PDB entry 4BHH | X-ray diffraction, 3.40 A resolution | chains F and R of the 5 polymer chains in the assembly

Chain F:
Name: Nucleoprotein
Organism: La crosse virus
Reference sequence: P04873 (NCAP_BUNLC); residues 1-235 here = UniProt positions 1-235
Chain sequence (236 residues; row label = number of the first residue in the row; numbering starts at 0):
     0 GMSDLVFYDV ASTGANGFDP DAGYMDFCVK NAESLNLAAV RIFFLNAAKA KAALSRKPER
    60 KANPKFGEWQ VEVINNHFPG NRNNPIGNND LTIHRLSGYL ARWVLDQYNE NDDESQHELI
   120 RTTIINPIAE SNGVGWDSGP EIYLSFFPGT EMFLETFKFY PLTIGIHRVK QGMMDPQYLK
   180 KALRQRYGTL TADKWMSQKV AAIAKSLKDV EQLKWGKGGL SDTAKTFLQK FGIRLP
Not modelled in the structure: 0-1, 234-235
Construct notes: expression tag (0)
UniProt features mapped onto this chain:
  - binding site (RNA): Phe-17, Asp-18, Ala-47, Lys-50, Asn-75, His-76, Arg-81, Arg-94, Ile-124, Pro-126, Glu-129, Arg-167, Tyr-177, Lys-179, Lys-180, Arg-183, Gln-184, Arg-185
Reported in the primary citation:
  - binding site for Poly-uridine 45-mer (chain R): Thr-12, Phe-17, Asp-18, Ala-47, Lys-50, His-76, Thr-91, Arg-94, Ile-124, Pro-126, Ile-127, Arg-167, Tyr-177, Lys-180, Arg-183, Gln-184, Arg-185
  - conformationally variable residues: Tyr-177

Chain R:
Molecule: Poly-uridine 45-mer
Sequence (45 nucleotides; numbered 1 to 45; the number before each row is that of its first residue):
     1 UUUUUUUUUU UUUUUUUUUU UUUUUUUUUU UUUUUUUUUU UUUUU
Not modelled in the structure: 45

Interface between chain F and chain R:
Residue-residue contacts (53):
  Ala-10(F) with U34(R), base contact; U35(R), base contact
  Ser-11(F) with U34(R), base contact; U35(R), hydrogen bond to the base
  Thr-12(F) with U35(R), base contact
  Gly-13(F) with U35(R), base contact
  Ala-14(F) with U35(R), hydrogen bond to the base; U36(R), phosphate contact
  Asn-15(F) with U35(R), sugar contact; U37(R), hydrogen bond to the sugar
  Gly-16(F) with U36(R), base contact
  Phe-17(F) with U36(R), hydrogen bond to the base
  Asp-18(F) with U36(R), base contact
  Pro-19(F) with U36(R), base contact
  Phe-43(F) with U43(R), base contact
  Leu-44(F) with U44(R), base contact
  Ala-47(F) with U43(R), base contact
  Lys-50(F) with U42(R), base contact; U43(R), hydrogen bond to the base
  Asn-75(F) with U38(R), hydrogen bond to the sugar; U39(R), sugar contact
  His-76(F) with U39(R), salt bridge to the phosphate; U40(R), phosphate contact
  Arg-81(F) with U38(R), hydrogen bond to the sugar; U39(R), hydrogen bond to the sugar
  Ile-85(F) with U38(R), sugar contact
  Thr-91(F) with U38(R), phosphate contact; U39(R), phosphate contact
  His-93(F) with U39(R), phosphate contact
  Arg-94(F) with U37(R), hydrogen bond to the phosphate; U38(R), salt bridge to the phosphate
  Ile-124(F) with U44(R), base contact
  Pro-126(F) with U43(R), base contact; U44(R), sugar contact
  Ile-127(F) with U43(R), sugar contact
  Glu-129(F) with U44(R), sugar contact
  Ser-130(F) with U43(R), sugar contact; U44(R), sugar contact
  Pro-147(F) with U42(R), base contact
  Arg-167(F) with U42(R), hydrogen bond to the base
  Met-173(F) with U41(R), base contact
  Gln-176(F) with U33(R), phosphate contact
  Tyr-177(F) with U40(R), sugar contact; U41(R), hydrogen bond to the sugar
  Lys-179(F) with U34(R), salt bridge to the phosphate; U35(R), salt bridge to the phosphate
  Lys-180(F) with U40(R), base contact
  Arg-183(F) with U35(R), salt bridge to the phosphate; U36(R), sugar contact; U37(R), salt bridge to the phosphate
  Gln-184(F) with U36(R), hydrogen bond to the sugar; U37(R), hydrogen bond to the phosphate
  Arg-185(F) with U36(R), hydrogen bond to the base
Also at the interface, not in a pair above, chain F (37 interface residues in all): Val-9

Summary:
The interface between chain F and chain R involves 37 residues on one side and 12 on the other, with 14
hydrogen bonds and 6 salt bridges. Among the polar pairs are Ser-11(F)/U35(R), Ala-14(F)/U35(R) and
Phe-17(F)/U36(R). The paper reports a binding site for Poly-uridine 45-mer (chain R) at Thr-12(F), Phe-17(F)
and Asp-18(F) among others; conformational variability at Tyr-177(F).
Chain F is Nucleoprotein (La crosse virus) and chain R is Poly-uridine 45-mer; the structure, Crystal
structure of tetramer of La Crosse virus nucleoprotein in complex with ssRNA, was determined by X-ray
diffraction (same publication as 4BGP).
